Entry 1IT0 (X-ray diffraction, 2.00 A resolution); this record covers chains A and B.

# Chain A
Name: endo-1,4-beta-D-xylanase
From: Streptomyces olivaceoviridis
Notes: EC 3.2.1.8
UniProt: Q7SI98 (Q7SI98_STROI); residue numbers follow UniProt; this construct covers 1-436
Sequence (436 residues; numbered 1 to 436; the number before each row is that of its first residue):
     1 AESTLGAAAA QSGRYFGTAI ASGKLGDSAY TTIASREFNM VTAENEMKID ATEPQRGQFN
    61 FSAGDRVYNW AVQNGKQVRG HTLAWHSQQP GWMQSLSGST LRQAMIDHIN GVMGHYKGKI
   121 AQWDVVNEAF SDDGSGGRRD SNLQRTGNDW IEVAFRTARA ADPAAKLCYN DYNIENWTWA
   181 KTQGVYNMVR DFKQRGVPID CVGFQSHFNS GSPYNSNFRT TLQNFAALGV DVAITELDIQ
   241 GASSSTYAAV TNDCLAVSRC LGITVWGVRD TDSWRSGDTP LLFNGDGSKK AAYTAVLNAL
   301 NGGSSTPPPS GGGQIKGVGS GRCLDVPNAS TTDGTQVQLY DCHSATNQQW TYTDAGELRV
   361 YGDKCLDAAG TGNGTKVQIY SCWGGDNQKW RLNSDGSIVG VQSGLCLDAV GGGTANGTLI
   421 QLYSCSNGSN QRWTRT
Not modelled in the structure: 304-312
Cystine bridges: Cys168-Cys201, Cys254-Cys260, Cys323-Cys342, Cys365-Cys382, Cys406-Cys425

# Chain B
Name: endo-1,4-beta-D-xylanase
From: Streptomyces olivaceoviridis
Notes: EC 3.2.1.8
UniProt: Q7SI98 (Q7SI98_STROI); residues 501-936 here correspond to UniProt positions 1-436 (UniProt number = residue number - 500)
Sequence (436 residues; each row starts with the number of its first residue):
   501 AESTLGAAAA QSGRYFGTAI ASGKLGDSAY TTIASREFNM VTAENEMKID ATEPQRGQFN
   561 FSAGDRVYNW AVQNGKQVRG HTLAWHSQQP GWMQSLSGST LRQAMIDHIN GVMGHYKGKI
   621 AQWDVVNEAF SDDGSGGRRD SNLQRTGNDW IEVAFRTARA ADPAAKLCYN DYNIENWTWA
   681 KTQGVYNMVR DFKQRGVPID CVGFQSHFNS GSPYNSNFRT TLQNFAALGV DVAITELDIQ
   741 GASSSTYAAV TNDCLAVSRC LGITVWGVRD TDSWRSGDTP LLFNGDGSKK AAYTAVLNAL
   801 NGGSSTPPPS GGGQIKGVGS GRCLDVPNAS TTDGTQVQLY DCHSATNQQW TYTDAGELRV
   861 YGDKCLDAAG TGNGTKVQIY SCWGGDNQKW RLNSDGSIVG VQSGLCLDAV GGGTANGTLI
   921 QLYSCSNGSN QRWTRT
Not modelled in the structure: 804-812
Cystine bridges: Cys668-Cys701, Cys754-Cys760, Cys823-Cys842, Cys865-Cys882, Cys906-Cys925

# Chain A / chain B interface
Residue-residue contacts (35):
  Asn209(A) - Tyr880(B)
  Ser210(A) - Asp867(B)  hydrogen bond
  Ser210(A) - Ala869(B)
  Ser210(A) - Gln878(B)  hydrogen bond (backbone-side chain)
  Ser210(A) - Tyr880(B)
  Pro213(A) - Asp833(B)
  Pro213(A) - Gly834(B)
  Pro213(A) - Tyr880(B)  hydrophobic
  Asn215(A) - Thr832(B)
  Gln240(A) - Tyr880(B)  hydrogen bond (backbone-side chain)
  Gln240(A) - Trp883(B)
  Gly241(A) - Trp883(B)
  Ser243(A) - Ser881(B)
  Gly277(A) - Trp883(B)
  Asp278(A) - Trp883(B)
  Thr279(A) - Trp883(B)
  Thr353(A) - Asp863(B)
  Asp354(A) - Asp863(B)  hydrogen bond (backbone-side chain)
  Asp354(A) - Ser881(B)
  Arg359(A) - Arg859(B)
  Asp363(A) - Thr853(B)
  Asp363(A) - Asp854(B)  hydrogen bond (side chain-backbone)
  Asp367(A) - Ser710(B)  hydrogen bond
  Ala368(A) - Ser710(B)
  Ala369(A) - Ser710(B)
  Gln378(A) - Ser710(B)  hydrogen bond (side chain-backbone)
  Tyr380(A) - Asn709(B)
  Tyr380(A) - Ser710(B)
  Tyr380(A) - Gln740(B)  hydrogen bond (side chain-backbone)
  Ser381(A) - Ser743(B)
  Ser381(A) - Asp854(B)
  Trp383(A) - Gln740(B)
  Trp383(A) - Gly741(B)
  Trp383(A) - Gly777(B)
  Trp383(A) - Asp778(B)
Interface residues without a listed pair, chain A (31 interface residues in all): Phe208, Gly211, Ile239, Thr246, Asp333, Gly334, Ala355, Glu357, Cys382, Asn387
Interface residues without a listed pair, chain B (31 interface residues in all): Phe708, Gly711, Pro713, Ile739, Thr746, Thr779, Ala855, Glu857, Ala868, Cys882, Asn887

# Overview
Chain A and chain B each contribute 31 residues to their interface; the contacts include 8 hydrogen bonds.
Polar contacts include Ser210(A)-Asp867(B), Ser210(A)-Gln878(B) and Gln240(A)-Tyr880(B).
Both chains are endo-1,4-beta-D-xylanase (Streptomyces olivaceoviridis). Entry 1IT0 (Crystal structure of
xylanase from Streptomyces olivaceoviridis E-86 complexed with lactose) was determined by X-ray diffraction,
deposited together with 1ISV, 1ISW, 1ISX, 1ISY and 1ISZ.
